9BW1 - chains I and O of the 24 polymer chains in the assembly; structure by electron microscopy, 3.65 A resolution.

# Chain I
Molecule: tRNA_LE_LUEGO
Sequence (158 nucleotides; row label = number of the first residue in the row; numbers below 1 keep their minus sign (DA-55 is residue -55)):
   -55 ACCATAACCT TGCCACCCTT TATTGGAAGC ATAAGCTTGC CGTTGCGGCA AAGTTATGGG
     5 TAAAGTCACA CGTAGTCACC ATAATGAAAT AAGATCACTA CTGGGCAGTA CCAGACTCGA
    65 ACTGATGACA TCCTGCTTGT AAGGCCAGAC CAGGGCAC
Not modelled in the structure: -55 to -16, 72-102
Bound ions: Mg2+: DA14, DG16

# Chain O
Name: Integrase
From: Peltigera membranacea
UniProt: A0A235IFR8 (A0A235IFR8_9NOSO); numbering as in UniProt (aligned over 1-898)
Sequence (898 residues; each row starts with the number of its first residue):
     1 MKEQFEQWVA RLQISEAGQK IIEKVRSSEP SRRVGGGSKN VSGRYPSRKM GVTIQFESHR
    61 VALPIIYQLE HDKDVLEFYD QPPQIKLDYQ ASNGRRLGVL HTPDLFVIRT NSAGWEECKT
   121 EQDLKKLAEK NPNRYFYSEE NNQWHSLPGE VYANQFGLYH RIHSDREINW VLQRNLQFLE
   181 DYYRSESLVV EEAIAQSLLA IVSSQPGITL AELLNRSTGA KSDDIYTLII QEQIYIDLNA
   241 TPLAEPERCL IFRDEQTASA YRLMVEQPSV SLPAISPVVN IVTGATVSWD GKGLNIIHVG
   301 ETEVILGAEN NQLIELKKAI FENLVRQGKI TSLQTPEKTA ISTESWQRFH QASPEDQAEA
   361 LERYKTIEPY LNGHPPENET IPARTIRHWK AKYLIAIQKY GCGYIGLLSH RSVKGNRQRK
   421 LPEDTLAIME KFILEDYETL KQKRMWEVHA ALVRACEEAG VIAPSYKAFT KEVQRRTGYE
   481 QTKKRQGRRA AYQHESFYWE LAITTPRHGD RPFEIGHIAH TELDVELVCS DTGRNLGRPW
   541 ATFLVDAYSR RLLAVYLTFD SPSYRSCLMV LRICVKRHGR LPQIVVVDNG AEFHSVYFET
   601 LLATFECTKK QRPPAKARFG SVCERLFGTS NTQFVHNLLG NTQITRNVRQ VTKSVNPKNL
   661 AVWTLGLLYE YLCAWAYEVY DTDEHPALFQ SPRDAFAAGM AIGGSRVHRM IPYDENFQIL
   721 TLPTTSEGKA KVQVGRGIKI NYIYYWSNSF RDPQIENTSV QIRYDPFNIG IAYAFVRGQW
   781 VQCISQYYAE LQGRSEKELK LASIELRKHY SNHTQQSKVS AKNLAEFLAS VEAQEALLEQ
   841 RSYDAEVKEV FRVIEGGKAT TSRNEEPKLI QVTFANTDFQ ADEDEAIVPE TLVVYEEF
Not modelled in the structure: 1-497, 843-898
Differences from the reference sequence: engineered mutation Ala62 (Glu in A0A235IFR8), Ala519 (Asp in A0A235IFR8)

# Chain I / chain O interface
Contacting residue pairs - 15 pairs, chain I then chain O:
  DA6(I) - Tyr742(O)  sugar contact
  DA6(I) - Gln815(O)  hydrogen bond to the phosphate
  DA7(I) - Tyr742(O)  hydrogen bond to the phosphate
  DA7(I) - Thr814(O)  base contact
  DA8(I) - Glu727(O)  sugar contact
  DA8(I) - Lys739(O)  phosphate contact
  DA8(I) - Asn741(O)  hydrogen bond to the phosphate
  DA8(I) - Tyr742(O)  hydrogen bond to the phosphate
  DG9(I) - Glu727(O)  phosphate contact
  DG9(I) - Ala730(O)  phosphate contact
  DG9(I) - Lys731(O)  hydrogen bond to the phosphate
  DG9(I) - Gln733(O)  sugar contact
  DG9(I) - Lys739(O)  hydrogen bond to the base
  DT10(I) - Lys731(O)  salt bridge to the phosphate
  DT10(I) - Tyr744(O)  base contact
Interface residues without a listed pair, chain I (6 interface residues in all): DC11
Interface residues without a listed pair, chain O (14 interface residues in all): Thr725, Arg736, Ile740, Ser811

# In short
6 residues of chain I and 14 residues of chain O are in contact, with 6 hydrogen bonds and 1 salt bridge.
Polar pairs include DG9(I)-Lys739(O), DA6(I)-Gln815(O) and DA7(I)-Tyr742(O). DA14(I) and DG16(I) form the Mg2+
site.
Here chain I is tRNA_LE_LUEGO and chain O is Integrase (Peltigera membranacea). Entry 9BW1 (TnsABCD-DNA
transpososome) was determined by electron microscopy, deposited together with 8V32.
